Entry 9FZW (X-ray diffraction, 2.59 A resolution); this record covers chains A and B.

# Chain A (and B)
Molecule: Urethanase UMG-SP2
Organism: uncultured bacterium
Notes: chain B of this document is another copy of the same molecule, construct and numbering; everything in this record applies to it too
Chain sequence (441 residues; each row starts with the number of its first residue):
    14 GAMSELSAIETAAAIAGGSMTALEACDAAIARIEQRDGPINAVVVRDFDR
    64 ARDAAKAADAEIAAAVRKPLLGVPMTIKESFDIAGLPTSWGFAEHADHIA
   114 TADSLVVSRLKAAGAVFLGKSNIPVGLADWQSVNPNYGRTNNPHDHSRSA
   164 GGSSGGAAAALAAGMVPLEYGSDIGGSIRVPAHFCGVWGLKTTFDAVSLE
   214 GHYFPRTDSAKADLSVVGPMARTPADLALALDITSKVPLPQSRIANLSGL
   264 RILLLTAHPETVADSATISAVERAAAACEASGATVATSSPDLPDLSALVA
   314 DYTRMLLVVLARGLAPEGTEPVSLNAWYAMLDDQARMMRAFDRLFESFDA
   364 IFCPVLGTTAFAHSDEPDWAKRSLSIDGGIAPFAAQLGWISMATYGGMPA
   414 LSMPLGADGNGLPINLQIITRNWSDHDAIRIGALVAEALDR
Disordered / not traced: 14 (chain B: 14-16)
Reported in the primary citation:
  - contacts within the chain: Ser222-Lys224
  - binding site for glycerol: Ala141
  - contacts within the chain: Gly370-Gln399 (backbone contact) (proposed by the authors, not directly observed)

# How chain A and chain B interact
Contacting residue pairs (39; chain A residue first):
  Asp208(A) - Asp208(B)
  Glu213(A) - Arg352(B)
  Tyr216(A) - Arg352(B)  hydrogen bond
  Asp221(A) - Arg349(B)  salt bridge
  Asp221(A) - Arg352(B)  salt bridge
  Ser222(A) - Asp345(B)  hydrogen bond
  Val250(A) - Pro253(B)  hydrophobic
  Val250(A) - Trp436(B)  hydrophobic
  Pro253(A) - Val250(B)
  Val321(A) - Leu337(B)  hydrophobic
  Val321(A) - Tyr341(B)
  Arg325(A) - Asn338(B)  hydrogen bond (backbone-side chain)
  Arg325(A) - Tyr341(B)
  Arg325(A) - Ala342(B)
  Arg325(A) - Asp345(B)  salt bridge
  Gly326(A) - Tyr341(B)
  Leu327(A) - Asn338(B)
  Val335(A) - Leu337(B)
  Leu337(A) - Val321(B)  hydrophobic
  Leu337(A) - Val335(B)
  Leu337(A) - Leu337(B)  hydrophobic
  Leu337(A) - Trp340(B)  hydrophobic
  Asn338(A) - Arg325(B)  hydrogen bond (side chain-backbone)
  Asn338(A) - Leu327(B)
  Trp340(A) - Leu337(B)  hydrophobic
  Trp340(A) - Tyr341(B)
  Tyr341(A) - Val321(B)
  Tyr341(A) - Arg325(B)
  Tyr341(A) - Gly326(B)
  Tyr341(A) - Trp340(B)
  Ala342(A) - Arg325(B)
  Asp345(A) - Ser222(B)  hydrogen bond
  Asp345(A) - Arg325(B)  salt bridge
  Arg349(A) - Asp221(B)  salt bridge
  Arg352(A) - Glu213(B)
  Arg352(A) - Tyr216(B)  hydrogen bond
  Arg352(A) - Asp221(B)  salt bridge
  Trp436(A) - Lys249(B)
  Trp436(A) - Val250(B)  hydrophobic
Interface residues without a listed pair, chain A (27 interface residues in all): Ala223, Asp226, Lys249, Pro251, Val322, Ser336
Interface residues without a listed pair, chain B (27 interface residues in all): Ala223, Asp226, Pro251, Val322, Asp355

# Overview
Chain A and chain B each contribute 27 residues to their interface, with 6 hydrogen bonds and 6 salt bridges.
Polar pairs include Asp221(A)-Arg349(B), Asp221(A)-Arg352(B) and Arg325(A)-Asp345(B). The paper reports a
binding site for glycerol at Ala141(A); contacts within the chain involving Lys224(A), Ser222(A) and Gln399(A)
among others.
Chain A and chain B are both Urethanase UMG-SP2 (uncultured bacterium); the structure, Structure of Urethanase
UMG-SP2, was determined by X-ray diffraction, deposited together with 8XTC and 8WDW.
